PDB entry 5GAP | electron microscopy, 3.60 A resolution | chains W and D of the 12 polymer chains in the assembly

# Chain W
Molecule: U6 snRNA
From: Saccharomyces cerevisiae
Sequence (112 nucleotides; row label = number of the first residue in the row):
     1 GUUCGCGAAG UAACCCUUCG UGGACAUUUG GUCAAUUUGA AACAAUACAG AGAUGAUCAG
    61 CAGUUCCCCU GCAUAAGGAU GAACCGUUUU ACAAAGAGAU UUAUUUCGUU UU
Not modelled in the structure: 1-25, 40-43, 52-54, 89-112

# Chain D
Name: Spliceosomal protein DIB1
From: Saccharomyces cerevisiae
UniProtKB: Q06819 (DIB1_YEAST); residues 1-143 here = UniProt positions 1-143
Sequence (143 residues; numbered 1 to 143; the number before each row is that of its first residue):
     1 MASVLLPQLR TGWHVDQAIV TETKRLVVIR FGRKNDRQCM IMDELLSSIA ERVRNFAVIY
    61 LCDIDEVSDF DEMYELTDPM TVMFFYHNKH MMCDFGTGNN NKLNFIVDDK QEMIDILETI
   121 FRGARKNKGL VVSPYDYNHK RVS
Not modelled in the structure: 1, 142-143
Swiss-Prot annotation at these positions:
  - modified residue: Ala2 (N-acetylalanine)

# How chain W and chain D interact
Contacting residue pairs (19):
  U29(W) with Arg141(D), base contact
  G30(W) with Gly96(D), hydrogen bond to the sugar; Thr97(D), sugar contact; Asn138(D), hydrogen bond to the sugar; Arg141(D), hydrogen bond to the sugar
  G31(W) with Gly96(D), phosphate contact
  U32(W) with Gly98(D), base contact; Asn99(D), base contact; Asn100(D), hydrogen bond to the base; Asn101(D), base contact
  C33(W) with Leu130(D), sugar contact
  A34(W) with Lys128(D), sugar contact; Gly129(D), hydrogen bond to the sugar; Leu130(D), sugar contact
  A35(W) with Lys89(D), phosphate contact; Asn127(D), sugar contact; Gly129(D), phosphate contact
  G50(W) with Lys128(D), sugar contact
  A51(W) with Lys126(D), salt bridge to the phosphate
Also at the interface, not in a pair above, chain D (16 interface residues in all): Met92, Phe95

# Summary
9 residues of chain W and 16 residues of chain D are in contact; the contacts include 5 hydrogen bonds and 1
salt bridge. Polar contacts include U32(W)-Asn100(D), G30(W)-Gly96(D) and G30(W)-Asn138(D).
Here chain W is U6 snRNA and chain D is Spliceosomal protein DIB1, both from Saccharomyces cerevisiae. Entry
5GAP (Body region of the U4/U6.U5 tri-snRNP) was determined by electron microscopy together with 5GAM, 5GAN
and 5GAO from the same study.
